6A9C - chains B and E of the 3 polymer chains in the assembly; structure by X-ray diffraction, 1.98 A resolution.

[Chain B]
Name: Unconventional myosin IB
Source organism: Entamoeba histolytica
Notes: fragment: SH3 domain
UniProt: C4LUC7 (C4LUC7_ENTHI); residues 1-56 here correspond to UniProt positions 994-1049 (UniProt number = residue number + 993)
Sequence (66 residues; numbered -1 to 64; the number before each row is that of its first residue; numbers below 1 keep their minus sign (Met-1 is residue -1)):
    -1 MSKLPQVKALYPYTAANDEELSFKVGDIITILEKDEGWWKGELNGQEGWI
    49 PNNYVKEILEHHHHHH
Construct notes: expression tag (-1 to 0, 57-64)

[Chain E]
Name: Peptide from Rho guanine nucleotide exchange factor
UniProt: C4M4E9 (C4M4E9_ENTHI); residues 33-41 here correspond to UniProt positions 723-731 (UniProt number = residue number + 690)
Sequence (9 residues; each row starts with the number of its first residue):
    33 KVAPPIPHR

[How chain B and chain E interact]
Pairs across the interface (14):
  Tyr9(B) - Pro36(E)
  Tyr11(B) - Ile38(E)  hydrophobic
  Glu34(B) - Arg41(E)  salt bridge
  Gly35(B) - Pro39(E)
  Gly35(B) - Arg41(E)
  Trp36(B) - Ile38(E)  hydrophobic
  Trp36(B) - Pro39(E)  hydrogen bond (side chain-backbone)
  Pro49(B) - Pro39(E)
  Asn50(B) - Pro39(E)
  Asn51(B) - Pro36(E)
  Asn51(B) - Pro37(E)  hydrogen bond (side chain-backbone)
  Asn51(B) - Pro39(E)
  Tyr52(B) - Ala35(E)
  Tyr52(B) - Pro36(E)  hydrogen bond (side chain-backbone)
Other interface residues (no listed pair), chain E (7 interface residues in all): Val34
From the paper, about this interface:
  - residue pairs: Glu34(B)-Arg41(E)
  - interface residues, chain B: Tyr9(B), Glu34(B), Trp36(B), Pro49(B), Tyr52(B)
  - interface residues, chain E: Ala35(E), Pro36(E)

[Overview]
Chain B and chain E form an interface of 9 and 7 residues respectively, with 3 hydrogen bonds and 1 salt
bridge. Polar pairs include Glu34(B)-Arg41(E), Trp36(B)-Pro39(E) and Asn51(B)-Pro37(E). The authors report a
contact between Glu34(B) and Arg41(E). From the paper: interface residues Tyr9(B), Glu34(B) and Ala35(E) among
others.
Chain B is Unconventional myosin IB (Entamoeba histolytica) and chain E is Peptide from Rho guanine nucleotide
exchange factor; the structure, Crystal Structure c-terminal SH3 domain of Myosin IB from Entamoeba
histolytica bound to EhFP10(GEF) peptide, was determined by X-ray diffraction.
